7R7T - chains C and B of the 7 polymer chains in the assembly; structure by electron microscopy, 4.50 A resolution (low resolution: residue-level contacts below are approximate; hydrogen-bond / salt-bridge calls are withheld).

== Chain C (and B) ==
Molecule: Transitional endoplasmic reticulum ATPase
Organism: Homo sapiens
Notes: EC 3.6.4.6; chain B of this document is another copy of the same molecule, construct and numbering; everything in this record applies to it too
Reference sequence: P55072 (TERA_HUMAN); numbering as in UniProt (aligned over 1-806)
Sequence (806 residues; row label = number of the first residue in the row):
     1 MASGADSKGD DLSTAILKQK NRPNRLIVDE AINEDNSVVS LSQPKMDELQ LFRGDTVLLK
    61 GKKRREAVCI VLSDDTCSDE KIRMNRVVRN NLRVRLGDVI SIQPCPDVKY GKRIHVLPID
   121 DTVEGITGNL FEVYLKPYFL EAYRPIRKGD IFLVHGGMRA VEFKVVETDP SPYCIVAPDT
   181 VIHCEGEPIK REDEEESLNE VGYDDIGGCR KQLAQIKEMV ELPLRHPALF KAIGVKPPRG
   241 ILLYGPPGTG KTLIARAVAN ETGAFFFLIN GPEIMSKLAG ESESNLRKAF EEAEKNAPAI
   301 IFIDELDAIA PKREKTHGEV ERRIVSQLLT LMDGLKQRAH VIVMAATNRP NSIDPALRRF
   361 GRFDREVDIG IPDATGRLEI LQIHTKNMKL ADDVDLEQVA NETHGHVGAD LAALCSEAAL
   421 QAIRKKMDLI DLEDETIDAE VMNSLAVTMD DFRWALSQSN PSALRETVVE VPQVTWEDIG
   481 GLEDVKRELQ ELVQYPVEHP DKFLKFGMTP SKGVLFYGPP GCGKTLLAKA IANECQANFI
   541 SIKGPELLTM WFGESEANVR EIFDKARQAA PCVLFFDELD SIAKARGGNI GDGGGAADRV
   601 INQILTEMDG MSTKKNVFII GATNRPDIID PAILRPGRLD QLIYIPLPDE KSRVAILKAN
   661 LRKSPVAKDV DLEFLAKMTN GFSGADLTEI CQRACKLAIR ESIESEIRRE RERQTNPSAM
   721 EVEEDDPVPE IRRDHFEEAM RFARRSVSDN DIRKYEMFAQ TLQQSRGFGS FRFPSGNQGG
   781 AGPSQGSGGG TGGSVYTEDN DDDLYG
Unresolved in the structure: 1-17, 433-438, 589-594, 714-725, 773-806 (chain B: 1-17, 433-438, 589-595, 714-725, 770-806)
Differences from the reference sequence: engineered mutation His-155 (Arg in P55072)
Small-molecule neighbours:
  - ADP (adenosine-5'-diphosphate), molecule 1: Ile-206, Gly-207, Gly-248, Thr-249, Gly-250, Lys-251, Thr-252, Leu-253, Asp-304, Ile-380, His-384, Gly-408, Ala-409
  - ADP, molecule 2: Ile-479, Gly-521, Cys-522, Gly-523, Thr-525, Leu-526, Pro-648, Ile-656, Ser-683, Gly-684, Ala-685, Thr-688
Curated features (UniProtKB/Swiss-Prot):
  - region: Thr-797 to Gly-806 (Interaction with UBXN6)
  - motif: Asp-802 to Gly-806 (PIM motif)
  - binding site (ATP): Pro-247 to Leu-253, Asn-348, His-384, Gly-521 to Leu-526
  - modified residue: Ala-2 (N-acetylalanine), Ser-3 (Phosphoserine), Ser-7 (Phosphoserine), Ser-13 (Phosphoserine), Ser-37 (Phosphoserine), Lys-315 (N6,N6,N6-trimethyllysine), Thr-436 (Phosphothreonine), Ser-462 (Phosphoserine), Lys-502 (N6-acetyllysine), Lys-505 (N6-acetyllysine), Lys-668 (N6-acetyllysine), Ser-702 (Phosphoserine), Lys-754 (N6-acetyllysine), Ser-770 (Phosphoserine), Ser-775 (Phosphoserine), Ser-787 (Phosphoserine), Tyr-805 (Phosphotyrosine)
  - cross-link (Glycyl lysine isopeptide (Lys-Gly)): Lys-8 (interchain with G-Cter in SUMO2), Lys-18 (interchain with G-Cter in SUMO2)
  - natural variant: Arg-95 (R95G: In IBMPFD1), Gly-97 (G97E: In CMT2Y), Ile-126 (I126F: In IBMPFD1; uncertain significance), His-155 (R155H: In FTDALS6 and IBMPFD1; this construct carries the variant), Arg-159 (R159G: In FTDALS6; R159H: In IBMPFD1), Ala-160 (A160T: In IBMPFD1; uncertain significance), Glu-185 (E185K: In CMT2Y), Arg-191 (R191Q: In FTDALS6 and IBMPFD1), Leu-198 (L198W: In IBMPFD1), Ala-232 (A232E: In IBMPFD1), Ile-254 (I254F: In IBMPFD1; uncertain significance), Ile-369 (I369T: In IBMPFD1; uncertain significance), 2 further natural variant entries in UniProt
  - mutagenesis: Phe-52 to Asp-55 (Abolishes interaction with NPLOC4; when associated with A-110), Arg-53 (R53A: Minor effect on affinity for ATP and ADP), Arg-86 (R86A: Strongly increased affinity for ATP. Strongly reduced affinity for ADP), Tyr-110 (Y110A: Abolishes interaction with NPLOC4; when associated with 52-A--A-55), Arg-113 to His-115 (Severely reduced binding to DERL1), Phe-131 (F131R: Severely reduced binding to DERL1), Leu-140 (L140D: Severely reduced binding to DERL1), Asp-179 (D179R: No effect on binding to DERL1), His-183 (H183W: Severely reduced binding to DERL1), Lys-251 (K251Q: Impairs ERAD degradation of HMGCR and does not inhibit interaction with RHBDD1; when associated with Q-524), Glu-305 (E305Q: Defect in ubiquitin-dependent protein degradation by the proteasome; when associated with Q-578), Lys-312 (K312A: Does not affect methylation by VCPKMT), 8 further mutagenesis entries in UniProt
What the authors report for this chain:
  - mutagenesis - R155H/R635A, R635A: abolished catalytic activity
  - mutagenesis - R155H/R359A: decreased catalytic activity
  - disease-associated variants - R155H: increased catalytic activity
  - mutagenesis - R155H/R359A, R155H/R635A (Kd 228 nM): decreased binding to NSFL1 cofactor p47
  - mutagenesis - R155H/R635A: unchanged catalytic activity with NSFL1 cofactor p47

== Chain C / chain B interface ==
Residue-residue contacts - 113 pairs, chain C then chain B:
  Asn-21(C) / Ile-430(B)
  Glu-218(C) / Leu-420(B)
  Glu-218(C) / Arg-424(B)
  Leu-222(C) / Leu-420(B)
  Leu-222(C) / Ile-423(B)
  Arg-225(C) / Asp-428(B)
  Arg-225(C) / Asp-431(B)
  His-226(C) / Asp-431(B)
  Leu-229(C) / Ile-423(B)
  Leu-229(C) / Met-442(B)
  Lys-231(C) / Glu-192(B)
  Lys-231(C) / Glu-195(B)
  Ala-232(C) / Leu-445(B)
  Ile-233(C) / Ser-416(B)
  Ile-233(C) / Ala-419(B)
  Ile-233(C) / Leu-420(B)
  Ile-233(C) / Ile-423(B)
  Val-235(C) / Ser-416(B)
  Pro-237(C) / Ser-416(B)
  Arg-313(C) / Thr-316(B)
  Glu-314(C) / Lys-315(B)
  His-317(C) / His-317(B)
  Gly-318(C) / His-317(B)
  Arg-322(C) / Met-275(B)
  Arg-322(C) / His-317(B)
  Arg-323(C) / Met-275(B)
  Arg-323(C) / Lys-277(B)
  Arg-323(C) / Leu-278(B)
  Arg-323(C) / Ala-279(B)
  Arg-323(C) / Ser-282(B)
  Arg-323(C) / Val-320(B)
  Ser-326(C) / Pro-272(B)
  Ser-326(C) / Met-275(B)
  Ser-326(C) / Ser-276(B)
  Gln-327(C) / Ser-276(B)
  Thr-330(C) / Pro-272(B)
  Thr-330(C) / Glu-273(B)
  Thr-330(C) / Ser-276(B)
  Gln-337(C) / Glu-192(B)
  Arg-338(C) / Glu-196(B)
  Arg-359(C) / Pro-247(B)
  Phe-360(C) / Ala-409(B)
  Phe-360(C) / Asp-410(B)
  Phe-360(C) / Ser-462(B)
  Arg-365(C) / Glu-417(B)
  Arg-487(C) / Arg-700(B)
  Arg-487(C) / Glu-704(B)
  Glu-491(C) / Lys-696(B)
  Glu-491(C) / Ile-703(B)
  Tyr-495(C) / Ile-703(B)
  His-499(C) / Glu-706(B)
  Lys-502(C) / Ile-699(B)
  Lys-502(C) / Ile-703(B)
  Leu-504(C) / Arg-453(B)
  Lys-505(C) / Ser-702(B)
  Lys-505(C) / Pro-727(B)
  Phe-506(C) / Pro-665(B)
  Phe-506(C) / Val-666(B)
  Phe-506(C) / Cys-695(B)
  Phe-506(C) / Pro-729(B)
  Phe-506(C) / Glu-730(B)
  Gly-507(C) / Cys-695(B)
  Gly-507(C) / Ile-699(B)
  Met-508(C) / Gln-692(B)
  Met-508(C) / Cys-695(B)
  Thr-509(C) / Gln-692(B)
  Arg-560(C) / Arg-465(B)
  Arg-586(C) / Phe-552(B)
  Gly-595(C) / Ala-585(B)
  Ala-597(C) / Phe-552(B)
  Asp-598(C) / Phe-552(B)
  Arg-599(C) / Phe-552(B)
  Asn-602(C) / Pro-545(B)
  Asn-602(C) / Leu-548(B)
  Asn-602(C) / Thr-549(B)
  Asn-602(C) / Phe-552(B)
  Gln-603(C) / Thr-549(B)
  Leu-605(C) / Pro-545(B)
  Thr-606(C) / Thr-549(B)
  Gly-610(C) / Leu-464(B)
  Lys-614(C) / Leu-456(B)
  Lys-614(C) / Ser-457(B)
  Lys-615(C) / Leu-456(B)
  Lys-615(C) / Ser-457(B)
  Lys-615(C) / Ser-459(B)
  Pro-636(C) / Ala-685(B)
  Arg-638(C) / Lys-524(B)
  Gln-641(C) / Arg-693(B)
  Thr-761(C) / Arg-744(B)
  Gln-763(C) / Arg-744(B)
  Gln-764(C) / Arg-741(B)
  Gln-764(C) / Phe-742(B)
  Gln-764(C) / Ala-743(B)
  Gln-764(C) / Arg-744(B)
  Ser-765(C) / Ala-743(B)
  Ser-765(C) / Arg-745(B)
  Arg-766(C) / Met-740(B)
  Arg-766(C) / Arg-741(B)
  Gly-767(C) / Glu-737(B)
  Gly-767(C) / Met-740(B)
  Phe-768(C) / Glu-737(B)
  Gly-769(C) / Met-678(B)
  Gly-769(C) / Glu-737(B)
  Ser-770(C) / Phe-674(B)
  Ser-770(C) / Met-678(B)
  Ser-770(C) / Asp-734(B)
  Ser-770(C) / Glu-737(B)
  Phe-771(C) / Glu-673(B)
  Phe-771(C) / Phe-674(B)
  Arg-772(C) / Asp-669(B)
  Arg-772(C) / Asp-671(B)
  Arg-772(C) / Phe-674(B)
  Arg-772(C) / Arg-733(B)
Also at the interface, not in a pair above, chain C (72 interface residues in all): Lys-18, Gln-19, Glu-283, Asp-333, Pro-500, Arg-567, Glu-607, Arg-635, Gln-760
Also at the interface, not in a pair above, chain B (90 interface residues in all): Asn-270, Ile-274, Glu-321, Ile-324, Asn-348, Glu-402, Val-407, Leu-429, Met-449, Gln-458, Asn-460, Glu-546, Glu-578, Gly-588, Ala-667, Glu-689, Cys-691, Ile-707

== Overview ==
72 residues of chain C and 90 residues of chain B are in contact. Ligands of chain C: ADP. Curated annotation
(UniProt) lists 15 ATP-binding residues and 24 mutagenesis sites on chain C. From the paper: R155H/R635A and
R635A of chain C abolish catalytic activity; R155H/R359A and R155H/R635A of chain C reduce binding to NSFL1
cofactor p47.
Chain C and chain B are both Transitional endoplasmic reticulum ATPase (Homo sapiens); the structure,
p47-bound p97-R155H mutant with ADP, was determined by electron microscopy (same publication as 7L5W, 7L5X,
7R7S and 7R7U).
